8OJL - chains E and F of the 6 polymer chains in the assembly; structure by electron microscopy, 2.88 A resolution.

# Chain E (and F)
Molecule: Lon protease homolog, mitochondrial
Organism: Homo sapiens
Notes: EC 3.4.21.53; chain F of this document is another copy of the same molecule, construct and numbering; everything in this record applies to it too
UniProt: P36776 (LONM_HUMAN); numbering as in UniProt (aligned over 121-959)
Chain sequence (869 residues; each row starts with the number of its first residue):
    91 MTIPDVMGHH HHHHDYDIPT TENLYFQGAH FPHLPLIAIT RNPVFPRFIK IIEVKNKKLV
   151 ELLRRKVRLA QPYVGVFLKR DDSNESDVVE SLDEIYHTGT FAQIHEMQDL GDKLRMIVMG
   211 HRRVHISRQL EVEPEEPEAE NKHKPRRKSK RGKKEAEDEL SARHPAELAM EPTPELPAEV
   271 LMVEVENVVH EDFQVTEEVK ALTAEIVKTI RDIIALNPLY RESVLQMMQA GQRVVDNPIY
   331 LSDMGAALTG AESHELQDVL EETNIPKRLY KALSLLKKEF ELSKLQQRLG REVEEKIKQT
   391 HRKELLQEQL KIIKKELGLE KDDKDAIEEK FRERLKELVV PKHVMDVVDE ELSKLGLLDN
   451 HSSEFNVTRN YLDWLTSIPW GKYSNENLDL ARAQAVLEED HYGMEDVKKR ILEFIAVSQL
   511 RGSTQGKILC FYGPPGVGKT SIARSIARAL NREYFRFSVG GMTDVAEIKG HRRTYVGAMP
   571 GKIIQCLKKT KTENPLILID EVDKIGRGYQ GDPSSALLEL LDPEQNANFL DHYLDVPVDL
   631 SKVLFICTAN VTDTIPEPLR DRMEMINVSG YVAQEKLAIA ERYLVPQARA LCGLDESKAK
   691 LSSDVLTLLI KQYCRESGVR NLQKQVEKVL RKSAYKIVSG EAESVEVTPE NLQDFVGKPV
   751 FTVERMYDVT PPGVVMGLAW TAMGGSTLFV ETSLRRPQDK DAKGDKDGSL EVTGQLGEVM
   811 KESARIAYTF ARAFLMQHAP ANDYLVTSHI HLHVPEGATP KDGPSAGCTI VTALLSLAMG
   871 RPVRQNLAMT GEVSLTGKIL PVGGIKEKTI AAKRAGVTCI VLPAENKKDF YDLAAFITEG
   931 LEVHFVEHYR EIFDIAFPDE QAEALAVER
Disordered / not traced: 91-122, 222-271, 950-959
Sequence notes: initiating methionine (91); expression tag (92-120); engineered mutation Glu394 (Tyr in P36776)
Small-molecule neighbours: ADP (adenosine-5'-diphosphate): His491, Tyr492, Pro524, Pro525, Gly526, Val527, Gly528, Lys529, Thr530, Ser531, Asp590, Asn640, Tyr661, Ile669, Tyr673, Leu674, Arg710, Gln713
Curated features (UniProtKB/Swiss-Prot):
  - active site: Ser855, Lys898
  - binding site (ATP): Gly523 to Thr530
  - natural variant: Glu476 (E476A: In CODASS), Ser631 (S631Y: In CODASS), Ala670 (A670V: In CODASS), Arg672 (R672C: In CODASS), Pro676 (P676S: In CODASS), Arg679 (R679H: In CODASS), Arg721 (R721G: In CODASS), Ala724 (A724V: In CODASS), Pro749 (P749S: In CODASS), Gly767 (G767E: In CODASS), Ile927 (deletion: In CODASS)
  - mutagenesis: Lys529 (K529R: Abolishes ATPase activity, and presumably ATP-driven protein unfolding, but does not block access to the proteolytic active site or prevent a substrate from binding to it), Trp770 (W770A: Has low basal, but normal stimulated ATPase activity, and retains peptidase activity; W770P: Has normal basal, but low stimulated ATPase activity, and abolishes peptidase activity), Ser855 (S855A: Lacks both ATPase and protease activity, but retains DNA binding activity), Thr880 (T880V: Enhances the basal, but not the stimulated ATPase activity), Gly893 (G893A: Has low basal, but normal stimulated ATPase activity, and retains peptidase activity; G893P: Has normal basal, but low stimulated ATPase activity, and abolishes peptidase activity), Gly894 (G894A/S: Enhances the basal, but not the stimulated ATPase activity, and retains peptidase activity; G894P: Enhances the basal, but not the stimulated ATPase activity, and abolishes peptidase activity)
What the authors report for this chain:
  - catalytic residues: Ser855, Lys898 (citing earlier work)
  - mutagenesis - Y394E: decreased catalytic activity on TFAM
  - mutagenesis - Y394E: decreased catalytic activity on ATPase
  - mutagenesis - Y394E (at least 2 degC): decreased stability
  - post-translational modification sites: Ser173, Ser181, Tyr186 (citing earlier work)
  - mutagenesis - Y394E: decreased catalytic activity on beta-casein
  - mutagenesis - Y394E: decreased catalytic activity on glutaryl-Ala-Ala-Phe-MNA

# How chain E and chain F interact
Pairs across the interface (9):
  Lys401(E) - His451(F)  hydrogen bond
  Leu445(E) - Tyr565(F)
  Gly446(E) - Tyr565(F)  hydrogen bond (backbone-side chain)
  Gly446(E) - Val566(F)
  Leu447(E) - His561(F)
  Leu447(E) - Tyr565(F)
  Leu448(E) - Tyr565(F)  hydrogen bond (backbone-side chain)
  Asp449(E) - Tyr565(F)
  Glu454(E) - Tyr599(F)
Also at the interface, not in a pair above, chain E (8 interface residues in all): Thr564

# In short
8 residues of chain E face 5 of chain F across their interface, with 3 hydrogen bonds. Polar contacts include
Lys401(E)-His451(F), Gly446(E)-Tyr565(F) and Leu448(E)-Tyr565(F). Ligands of chain E: ADP. From the paper:
catalytic residues Ser855(E) and Lys898(E); Y394E of chain E reduces catalytic activity on TFAM.
Both chains are Lon protease homolog, mitochondrial (Homo sapiens). Entry 8OJL (Human Mitochondrial Lon Y394E
Mutant ADP Bound) was determined by electron microscopy (same publication as 8OVF, 8OVG, 8OKA and 8OM7).
